Entry 5DHY (X-ray diffraction, 3.10 A resolution); this record covers chains B and C of the 3 polymer chains in the assembly.

== Chain B ==
Protein: Anti-Rev Antibody Fab single-chain variable fragment, light chain
From: Oryctolagus cuniculus
Notes: antibody fragment or engineered binder
Chain sequence (110 residues; row label = number of the first residue in the row):
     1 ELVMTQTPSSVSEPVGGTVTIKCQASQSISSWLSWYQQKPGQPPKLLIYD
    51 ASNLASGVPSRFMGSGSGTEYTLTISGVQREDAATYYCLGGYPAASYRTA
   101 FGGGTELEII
Disulfide bonds: Cys23-Cys88

== Chain C ==
Protein: Protein Rev
From: Human immunodeficiency virus 1
Reference sequence: Q76PP8 (Q76PP8_9HIV1); numbering as in UniProt (aligned over 1-65)
Chain sequence (65 residues; numbered 1 to 65; the number before each row is that of its first residue):
     1 MAGRSGDSDEDLLKAVRLIKFLYQSNPPPNPEGTRQARRNRRRRWRERQR
    51 QIHSISERILSTYLG
Disordered / not traced: 1-4
Reported in the primary citation:
  - mutagenesis - L64A: unchanged stability
  - mutagenesis - L64A: unchanged binding to dimers
  - mutagenesis - P31A, W45L: decreased stability

== Interface between chain B and chain C ==
Pairs across the interface (17):
  Ile29(B) - Arg58(C)  hydrogen bond (backbone-side chain)
  Ser30(B) - Arg58(C)
  Ser31(B) - Arg58(C)  hydrogen bond
  Trp32(B) - Arg58(C)
  Trp32(B) - Ile59(C)
  Trp32(B) - Thr62(C)
  Tyr92(B) - Ile59(C)  hydrophobic
  Ala94(B) - Ala15(C)
  Ala94(B) - Leu18(C)  hydrophobic
  Ala94(B) - Ile59(C)
  Ala94(B) - Tyr63(C)  hydrogen bond (backbone-side chain)
  Ala95(B) - Thr62(C)
  Ala95(B) - Tyr63(C)
  Ser96(B) - Thr62(C)  hydrogen bond (side chain-backbone)
  Ser96(B) - Tyr63(C)
  Tyr97(B) - Thr62(C)
  Arg98(B) - Asp11(C)  salt bridge
Also at the interface, not in a pair above, chain C (8 interface residues in all): Ile55

== Summary ==
10 residues of chain B and 8 residues of chain C are in contact; the contacts include 4 hydrogen bonds and 1
salt bridge. Among the polar pairs are Arg98(B)-Asp11(C), Ile29(B)-Arg58(C) and Ser31(B)-Arg58(C). The paper
reports that P31A and W45L of chain C reduce stability; L64A of chain C leaves stability unchanged.
Here chain B is Anti-Rev Antibody Fab single-chain variable fragment, light chain (Oryctolagus cuniculus) and
chain C is Protein Rev (Human immunodeficiency virus 1). Entry 5DHY (HIV-1 Rev NTD dimers with variable
crossing angles) was determined by X-ray diffraction, deposited together with 5DHZ, 5DHV and 5DHX.
